Entry 7TB1 (X-ray diffraction, 1.78 A resolution); this record covers chains A and D.

# Chain A
Protein: E3 ubiquitin-protein ligase CHIP
From: Homo sapiens
Notes: EC 2.3.2.27
UniProtKB: Q9UNE7 (CHIP_HUMAN); residue numbers follow UniProt; this construct covers 16-153
Chain sequence (140 residues; row label = number of the first residue in the row):
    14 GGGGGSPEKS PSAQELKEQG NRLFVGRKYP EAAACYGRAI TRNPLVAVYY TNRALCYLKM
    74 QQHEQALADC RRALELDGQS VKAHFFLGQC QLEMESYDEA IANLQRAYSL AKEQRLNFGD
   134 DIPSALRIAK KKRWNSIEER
Disordered / not traced: 14-24, 152-153
Differences from the reference sequence: expression tag (14-15)
Swiss-Prot annotation at these positions:
  - modified residue (Phosphoserine): Ser19, Ser23, Ser25, Ser149
  - cross-link: Lys22 (Glycyl lysine isopeptide (Lys-Gly) (interchain with G-Cter in ubiquitin))
  - natural variant: Glu28 (E28K: In SCAR16), Pro57 (P57S: Found in a patient with progressive myoclonus epilepsy; uncertain significance), Asn65 (N65S: In SCAR16), Ala79 (A79D: In SCAR16; A79T: In SCAR16), Leu123 (L123V: In SCAR16), Asn130 (N130I: In SCAR16), Lys145 (K145Q: In SCAR16), Trp147 (W147C: In SCAR16)
  - mutagenesis: Lys30 (K30A: Loss of interaction with FOXP3 and its ability to ubiquitinate FOXP3. Loss of interaction with SMAD3, HSPA8, HSP90AA1 and HSP90AB1 ...)

# Chain D
Protein: Ala-cys-ser-ser-ile-trp-cys-pro-asp-gly
Chain sequence (10 residues; numbered 1 to 10; the number before each row is that of its first residue):
     1 ACSSIWCPDG
Covalently attached groups: 1,3-bis(sulfanyl)propan-2-one (I1J) linked to Cys2, Cys7
Small-molecule neighbours: 1,3-bis(sulfanyl)propan-2-one (I1J): Ala1, Ser4, Trp6, Pro8

# Chain A / chain D interface
Residue-residue contacts (28; chain A residue first):
  Lys30(A) with Asp9(D)
  Asn34(A) with Pro8(D); Asp9(D), hydrogen bond (side chain-backbone); Gly10(D)
  Phe37(A) with Trp6(D); Pro8(D)
  Tyr49(A) with Pro8(D)
  Val61(A) with Asp9(D)
  Asn65(A) with Pro8(D); Asp9(D), hydrogen bond (side chain-backbone)
  Leu68(A) with Trp6(D); Cys7(D); Pro8(D)
  Val94(A) with Ile5(D), hydrophobic
  Lys95(A) with Ile5(D); Cys7(D), hydrogen bond (side chain-backbone); Pro8(D); Asp9(D), salt bridge
  Phe98(A) with Ile5(D), hydrophobic; Trp6(D), hydrophobic
  Phe99(A) with Ile5(D)
  Gln102(A) with Trp6(D)
  Phe131(A) with Ser3(D); Ser4(D); Ile5(D), hydrophobic
  Asp134(A) with Ser4(D), hydrogen bond; Ile5(D), hydrogen bond (side chain-backbone)
  Ile135(A) with Ile5(D), hydrophobic
Also at the interface, not in a pair above, chain A (17 interface residues in all): Leu71, Asn130

# Summary
Chain A and chain D form an interface of 17 and 8 residues respectively, with 5 hydrogen bonds and 1 salt
bridge. Among the polar pairs are Lys95(A)-Asp9(D), Asn34(A)-Asp9(D) and Asn65(A)-Asp9(D). Covalently linked
1,3-bis(sulfanyl)propan-2-one: at Cys7(D). From UniProt: one mutagenesis site on chain A.
Here chain A is E3 ubiquitin-protein ligase CHIP (Homo sapiens) and chain D is
Ala-cys-ser-ser-ile-trp-cys-pro-asp-gly. Entry 7TB1 (Crystal structure of STUB1 with a macrocyclic peptide)
was determined by X-ray diffraction.
